Entry 3VEB (X-ray diffraction, 2.80 A resolution); this record covers chains N and A of the 4 polymer chains in the assembly.

== Chain N ==
Molecule: 16-nt DNA strand
Sequence (16 nucleotides; numbered 1 to 16; the number before each row is that of its first residue):
     1 TCGTGACATT GTCACG

== Chain A ==
Name: Macrodomain Ter protein
From: Yersinia pestis
UniProt: Q8ZG78 (MATP_YERPE); residues 14-164 here correspond to UniProt positions 1-151 (UniProt number = residue number - 13)
Sequence (151 residues; each row starts with the number of its first residue):
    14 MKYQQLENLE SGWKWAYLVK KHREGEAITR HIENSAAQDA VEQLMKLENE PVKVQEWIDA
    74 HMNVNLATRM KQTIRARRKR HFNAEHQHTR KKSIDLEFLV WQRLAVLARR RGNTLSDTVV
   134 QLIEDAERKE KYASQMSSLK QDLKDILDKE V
Unresolved in the structure: 14, 161-164

== Interface between chain N and chain A ==
Contacting residue pairs (28; chain N residue first):
  DA6(N) - Asp108(A)  base contact
  DC7(N) - Lys105(A)  phosphate contact
  DC7(N) - Ser106(A)  sugar contact
  DC7(N) - Ile107(A)  phosphate contact
  DC7(N) - Asp108(A)  hydrogen bond to the base
  DA8(N) - Arg103(A)  salt bridge to the phosphate
  DA8(N) - Lys105(A)  salt bridge to the phosphate
  DA8(N) - Ser106(A)  phosphate contact
  DT9(N) - Arg103(A)  salt bridge to the phosphate
  DT9(N) - Ser106(A)  base contact
  DT10(N) - Lys33(A)  hydrogen bond to the phosphate
  DT10(N) - Arg90(A)  salt bridge to the phosphate
  DT10(N) - Arg93(A)  base contact
  DG11(N) - Lys33(A)  salt bridge to the phosphate
  DG11(N) - Thr86(A)  sugar contact
  DG11(N) - Arg90(A)  salt bridge to the phosphate
  DG11(N) - Arg93(A)  hydrogen bond to the base
  DT12(N) - Tyr30(A)  hydrogen bond to the phosphate
  DT12(N) - Lys34(A)  salt bridge to the phosphate
  DT12(N) - Arg82(A)  salt bridge to the phosphate
  DT12(N) - Gln85(A)  sugar contact
  DT12(N) - Thr86(A)  hydrogen bond to the phosphate
  DT12(N) - Ala89(A)  base contact
  DT12(N) - Arg93(A)  hydrogen bond to the base
  DC13(N) - Arg82(A)  phosphate contact
  DC13(N) - Gln85(A)  hydrogen bond to the phosphate
  DA14(N) - Arg88(A)  base contact
  DC15(N) - Arg88(A)  base contact
Interface residues without a listed pair, chain A (16 interface residues in all): Glu39

== Overview ==
10 residues of chain N and 16 residues of chain A are in contact, with 7 hydrogen bonds and 8 salt bridges.
Polar pairs include DC7(N)-Asp108(A), DG11(N)-Arg93(A) and DT12(N)-Arg93(A).
Here chain N is a 16-nt DNA strand and chain A is Macrodomain Ter protein (Yersinia pestis). Entry 3VEB
(Crystal Structure of Matp-matS) was determined by X-ray diffraction (same publication as 3VEA and 4D8J).
